PDB entry 6LN2 | X-ray diffraction, 3.20 A resolution | chains B and C of the 3 polymer chains in the assembly

== Chain B ==
Name: Fab7F38_light chain
Source organism: Mus musculus
Amino-acid sequence (213 residues; row label = number of the first residue in the row):
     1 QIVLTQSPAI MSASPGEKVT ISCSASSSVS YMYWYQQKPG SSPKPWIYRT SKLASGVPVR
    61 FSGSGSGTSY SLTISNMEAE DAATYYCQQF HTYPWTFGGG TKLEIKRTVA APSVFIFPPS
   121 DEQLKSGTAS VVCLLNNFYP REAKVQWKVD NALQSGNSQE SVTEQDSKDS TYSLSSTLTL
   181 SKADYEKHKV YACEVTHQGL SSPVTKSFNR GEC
Disulfides: Cys23-Cys87, Cys133-Cys193

== Chain C ==
Name: Fab7F38_heavy chain
Source organism: Mus musculus
Amino-acid sequence (226 residues; numbered 1 to 226; the number before each row is that of its first residue):
     1 EVQLQQSGPE LVKPGASVKM SCKAPGYTFT SYVTHWVKQK PGQGLEWIGY INPYNDSPKY
    61 NEKYKAKATL TSDKSSSTVY MELSSLTSED SAVYYCARIG YFRYDEGGNY ALDYWGQGTS
   121 VTVSSASTKG PSVFPLAPCS RSTSESTAAL GCLVKDYFPE PVTVSWNSGA LTSGVHTFPA
   181 VLQSSGLYSL SSVVTVPSSS LGTKTYTCNV DHKPSNTKVD KRVESK
Disulfides: Cys22-Cys96, Cys152-Cys208

== How chain B and chain C interact ==
Cross-chain cystine bridges: Cys213(B)-Cys139(C)
Contacting residue pairs (75):
  Tyr33(B) - Gly108(C)  hydrogen bond (side chain-backbone)
  Tyr33(B) - Tyr110(C)
  Tyr35(B) - Leu112(C)  hydrogen bond (side chain-backbone)
  Gln37(B) - Gln39(C)  hydrogen bond
  Gln37(B) - Tyr95(C)  hydrogen bond
  Ser41(B) - Tyr95(C)
  Ser42(B) - Glu1(C)  hydrogen bond
  Ser42(B) - Val2(C)
  Ser42(B) - Tyr95(C)
  Ser42(B) - Trp115(C)
  Ser42(B) - Gly116(C)
  Pro43(B) - Tyr95(C)
  Pro43(B) - Trp115(C)  hydrogen bond (backbone-side chain)
  Lys44(B) - Glu1(C)
  Pro45(B) - Ala111(C)  hydrophobic
  Pro45(B) - Leu112(C)
  Pro45(B) - Asp113(C)
  Tyr48(B) - Phe102(C)
  Tyr48(B) - Asn109(C)
  Tyr48(B) - Tyr110(C)
  Arg49(B) - Gly107(C)
  Arg49(B) - Gly108(C)
  Arg49(B) - Asn109(C)
  Tyr86(B) - Gln39(C)  hydrogen bond
  Tyr86(B) - Leu45(C)  hydrophobic
  Gln88(B) - Leu112(C)
  Phe90(B) - Tyr110(C)  hydrophobic
  Phe90(B) - Leu112(C)  hydrophobic
  Tyr93(B) - Trp47(C)  hydrophobic
  Tyr93(B) - Tyr50(C)
  Tyr93(B) - Lys59(C)
  Pro94(B) - Trp47(C)  hydrophobic
  Pro94(B) - Asn61(C)
  Trp95(B) - His35(C)
  Trp95(B) - Trp47(C)
  Trp95(B) - Ile99(C)  hydrophobic
  Phe97(B) - Val37(C)  hydrophobic
  Phe97(B) - Leu45(C)
  Phe115(B) - Thr147(C)
  Phe115(B) - Ala149(C)  hydrophobic
  Phe115(B) - Thr195(C)
  Phe117(B) - Leu136(C)  hydrophobic
  Phe117(B) - Ala137(C)
  Phe117(B) - Ala149(C)
  Phe117(B) - Val193(C)  hydrophobic
  Pro118(B) - Ala137(C)
  Ser120(B) - Phe134(C)
  Ser120(B) - Pro135(C)
  Glu122(B) - Val133(C)
  Glu122(B) - Phe134(C)
  Glu122(B) - Lys221(C)  salt bridge
  Gln123(B) - Phe134(C)
  Gln123(B) - Lys155(C)
  Ser130(B) - Leu153(C)
  Val132(B) - Leu136(C)  hydrophobic
  Leu134(B) - Ala149(C)  hydrophobic
  Leu134(B) - Phe178(C)  hydrophobic
  Leu134(B) - Val193(C)  hydrophobic
  Asn136(B) - His176(C)  hydrogen bond
  Asn136(B) - Thr195(C)
  Asn137(B) - His176(C)  hydrogen bond
  Gln159(B) - Val181(C)
  Gln159(B) - Gln183(C)
  Ser161(B) - Phe178(C)
  Ser161(B) - Pro179(C)  hydrogen bond (side chain-backbone)
  Ser161(B) - Val181(C)
  Val162(B) - Pro179(C)
  Thr163(B) - Thr177(C)
  Thr163(B) - Phe178(C)
  Ser173(B) - His176(C)  hydrogen bond
  Ser173(B) - Phe178(C)
  Leu174(B) - Phe178(C)
  Ser175(B) - Phe178(C)
  Phe208(B) - Cys139(C)  hydrophobic
  Cys213(B) - Cys139(C)  disulfide
Also at the interface, not in a pair above, chain B (43 interface residues in all): Gly98, Gly99, Ile116, Ser126, Glu160, Thr177
Also at the interface, not in a pair above, chain C (49 interface residues in all): Gly44, Glu46, Pro138, Ala148, Leu150, Leu182, Ser191, Lys226

== Summary ==
Chain B and chain C form an interface of 43 and 49 residues respectively, with 1 disulfide bond, 11 hydrogen
bonds and 1 salt bridge. Polar contacts include Glu122(B)-Lys221(C), Tyr33(B)-Gly108(C) and
Tyr35(B)-Leu112(C).
Here chain B is Fab7F38_light chain and chain C is Fab7F38_heavy chain, both from Mus musculus. Entry 6LN2
(Crystal structure of full length human GLP1 receptor in complex with Fab fragment (Fab7F38)) was determined
by X-ray diffraction.
